Entry 6YLY (electron microscopy, 3.80 A resolution); this record covers chains b and 1 of the 49 polymer chains in the assembly.

Chain b:
Name: Nucleolar GTP-binding protein 1
Source organism: Saccharomyces cerevisiae
UniProtKB: Q02892 (NOG1_YEAST); residue numbers follow UniProt; this construct covers 1-647
Amino-acid sequence (647 residues; row label = number of the first residue in the row):
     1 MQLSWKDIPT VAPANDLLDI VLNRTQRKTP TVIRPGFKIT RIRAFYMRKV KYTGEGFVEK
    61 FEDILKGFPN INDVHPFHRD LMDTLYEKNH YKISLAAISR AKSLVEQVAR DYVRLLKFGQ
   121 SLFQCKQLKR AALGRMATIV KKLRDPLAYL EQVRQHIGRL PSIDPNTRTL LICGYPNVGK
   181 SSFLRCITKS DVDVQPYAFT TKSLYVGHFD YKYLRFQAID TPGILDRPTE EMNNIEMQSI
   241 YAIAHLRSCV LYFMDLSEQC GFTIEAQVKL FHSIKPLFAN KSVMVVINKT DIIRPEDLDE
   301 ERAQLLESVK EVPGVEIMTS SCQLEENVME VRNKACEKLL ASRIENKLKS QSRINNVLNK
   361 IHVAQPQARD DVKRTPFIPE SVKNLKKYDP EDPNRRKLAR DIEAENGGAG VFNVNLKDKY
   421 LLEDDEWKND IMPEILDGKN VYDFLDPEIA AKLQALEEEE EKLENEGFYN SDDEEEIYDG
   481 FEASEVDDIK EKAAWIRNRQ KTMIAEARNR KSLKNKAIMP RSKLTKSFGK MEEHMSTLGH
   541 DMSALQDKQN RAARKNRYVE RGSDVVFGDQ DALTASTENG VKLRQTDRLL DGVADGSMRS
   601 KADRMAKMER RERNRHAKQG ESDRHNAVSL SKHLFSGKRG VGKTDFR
Not modelled in the structure: 344-362, 471-647
Curated features (UniProtKB/Swiss-Prot):
  - binding site (GTP): Gly174 to Ser181, Asp220 to Ile224, Asn288 to Asp291
  - modified residue: Ser563 (Phosphoserine)

Chain 1:
Molecule: 25S rRNA
Source organism: Saccharomyces cerevisiae
Sequence (3396 nucleotides; numbered 1 to 3396; the number before each row is that of its first residue):
     1 GUUUGACCUC AAAUCAGGUA GGAGUACCCG CUGAACUUAA GCAUAUCAAU AAGCGGAGGA
    61 AAAGAAACCA ACCGGGAUUG CCUUAGUAAC GGCGAGUGAA GCGGCAAAAG CUCAAAUUUG
   121 AAAUCUGGUA CCUUCGGUGC CCGAGUUGUA AUUUGGAGAG GGCAACUUUG GGGCCGUUCC
   181 UUGUCUAUGU UCCUUGGAAC AGGACGUCAU AGAGGGUGAG AAUCCCGUGU GGCGAGGAGU
   241 GCGGUUCUUU GUAAAGUGCC UUCGAAGAGU CGAGUUGUUU GGGAAUGCAG CUCUAAGUGG
   301 GUGGUAAAUU CCAUCUAAAG CUAAAUAUUG GCGAGAGACC GAUAGCGAAC AAGUACAGUG
   361 AUGGAAAGAU GAAAAGAACU UUGAAAAGAG AGUGAAAAAG UACGUGAAAU UGUUGAAAGG
   421 GAAGGGCAUU UGAUCAGACA UGGUGUUUUG UGCCCUCUGC UCCUUGUGGG UAGGGGAAUC
   481 UCGCAUUUCA CUGGGCCAGC AUCAGUUUUG GUGGCAGGAU AAAUCCAUAG GAAUGUAGCU
   541 UGCCUCGGUA AGUAUUAUAG CCUGUGGGAA UACUGCCAGC UGGGACUGAG GACUGCGACG
   601 UAAGUCAAGG AUGCUGGCAU AAUGGUUAUA UGCCGCCCGU CUUGAAACAC GGACCAAGGA
   661 GUCUAACGUC UAUGCGAGUG UUUGGGUGUA AAACCCAUAC GCGUAAUGAA AGUGAACGUA
   721 GGUUGGGGCC UCGCAAGAGG UGCACAAUCG ACCGAUCCUG AUGUCUUCGG AUGGAUUUGA
   781 GUAAGAGCAU AGCUGUUGGG ACCCGAAAGA UGGUGAACUA UGCCUGAAUA GGGUGAAGCC
   841 AGAGGAAACU CUGGUGGAGG CUCGUAGCGG UUCUGACGUG CAAAUCGAUC GUCGAAUUUG
   901 GGUAUAGGGG CGAAAGACUA AUCGAACCAU CUAGUAGCUG GUUCCUGCCG AAGUUUCCCU
   961 CAGGAUAGCA GAAGCUCGUA UCAGUUUUAU GAGGUAAAGC GAAUGAUUAG AGGUUCCGGG
  1021 GUCGAAAUGA CCUUGACCUA UUCUCAAACU UUAAAUAUGU AAGAAGUCCU UGUUACUUAA
  1081 UUGAACGUGG ACAUUUGAAU GAAGAGCUUU UAGUGGGCCA UUUUUGGUAA GCAGAACUGG
  1141 CGAUGCGGGA UGAACCGAAC GUAGAGUUAA GGUGCCGGAA UACACGCUCA UCAGACACCA
  1201 CAAAAGGUGU UAGUUCAUCU AGACAGCCGG ACGGUGGCCA UGGAAGUCGG AAUCCGCUAA
  1261 GGAGUGUGUA ACAACUCACC GGCCGAAUGA ACUAGCCCUG AAAAUGGAUG GCGCUCAAGC
  1321 GUGUUACCUA UACUCUACCG UCAGGGUUGA UAUGAUGCCC UGACGAGUAG GCAGGCGUGG
  1381 AGGUCAGUGA CGAAGCCUAG ACCGUAAGGU CGGGUCGAAC GGCCUCUAGU GCAGAUCUUG
  1441 GUGGUAGUAG CAAAUAUUCA AAUGAGAACU UUGAAGACUG AAGUGGGGAA AGGUUCCACG
  1501 UCAACAGCAG UUGGACGUGG GUUAGUCGAU CCUAAGAGAU GGGGAAGCUC CGUUUCAAAG
  1561 GCCUGAUUUU AUGCAGGCCA CCAUCGAAAG GGAAUCCGGU UAAGAUUCCG GAACCUGGAU
  1621 AUGGAUUCUU CACGGUAACG UAACUGAAUG UGGAGACGUC GGCGCGAGCC CUGGGAGGAG
  1681 UUAUCUUUUC UUCUUAACAG CUUAUCACCC CGGAAUUGGU UUAUCCGGAG AUGGGGUCUU
  1741 AUGGCUGGAA GAGGCCAGCA CCUUUGCUGG CUCCGGUGCG CUUGUGACGG CCCGUGAAAA
  1801 UCCACAGGAA GGAAUAGUUU UCAUGCCAGG UCGUACUGAU AACCGCAGCA GGUCUCCAAG
  1861 GUGAACAGCC UCUAGUUGAU AGAAUAAUGU AGAUAAGGGA AGUCGGCAAA AUAGAUCCGU
  1921 AACUUCGGGA UAAGGAUUGG CUCUAAGGGU CGGGUAGUGA GGGCCUUGGU CAGACGCAGC
  1981 GGGCGUGCUU GUGGACUGCU UGGUGGGGCU UGCUCUGCUA GGCGGACUAC UUGCGUGCCU
  2041 UGUUGUAGAC GGCCUUGGUA GGUCUCUUGU AGACCGUCGC UUGCUACAAU UAACGAUCAA
  2101 CUUAGAACUG GUACGGACAA GGGGAAUCUG ACUGUCUAAU UAAAACAUAG CAUUGCGAUG
  2161 GUCAGAAAGU GAUGUUGACG CAAUGUGAUU UCUGCCCAGU GCUCUGAAUG UCAAAGUGAA
  2221 GAAAUUCAAC CAAGCGCGGG UAAACGGCGG GAGUAACUAU GACUCUCUUA AGGUAGCCAA
  2281 AUGCCUCGUC AUCUAAUUAG UGACGCGCAU GAAUGGAUUA ACGAGAUUCC CACUGUCCCU
  2341 AUCUACUAUC UAGCGAAACC ACAGCCAAGG GAACGGGCUU GGCAGAAUCA GCGGGGAAAG
  2401 AAGACCCUGU UGAGCUUGAC UCUAGUUUGA CAUUGUGAAG AGACAUAGAG GGUGUAGAAU
  2461 AAGUGGGAGC UUCGGCGCCA GUGAAAUACC ACUACCUUUA UAGUUUCUUU ACUUAUUCAA
  2521 UGAAGCGGAG CUGGAAUUCA UUUUCCACGU UCUAGCAUUC AAGGUCCCAU UCGGGGCUGA
  2581 UCCGGGUUGA AGACAUUGUC AGGUGGGGAG UUUGGCUGGG GCGGCACAUC UGUUAAACGA
  2641 UAACGCAGAU GUCCUAAGGG GGGCUCAUGG AGAACAGAAA UCUCCAGUAG AACAAAAGGG
  2701 UAAAAGCCCC CUUGAUUUUG AUUUUCAGUG UGAAUACAAA CCAUGAAAGU GUGGCCUAUC
  2761 GAUCCUUUAG UCCCUCGGAA UUUGAGGCUA GAGGUGCCAG AAAAGUUACC ACAGGGAUAA
  2821 CUGGCUUGUG GCAGUCAAGC GUUCAUAGCG ACAUUGCUUU UUGAUUCUUC GAUGUCGGCU
  2881 CUUCCUAUCA UACCGAAGCA GAAUUCGGUA AGCGUUGGAU UGUUCACCCA CUAAUAGGGA
  2941 ACGUGAGCUG GGUUUAGACC GUCGUGAGAC AGGUUAGUUU UACCCUACUG AUGAAUGUUA
  3001 CCGCAAUAGU AAUUGAACUU AGUACGAGAG GAACAGUUCA UUCGGAUAAU UGGUUUUUGC
  3061 GGCUGUCUGA UCAGGCAUUG CCGCGAAGCU ACCAUCCGCU GGAUUAUGGC UGAACGCCUC
  3121 UAAGUCAGAA UCCAUGCUAG AACGCGGUGA UUUCUUUGCU CCACACAAUA UAGAUGGAUA
  3181 CGAAUAAGGC GUCCUUGUGG CGUCGCUGAA CCAUAGCAGG CUAGCAACGG UGCACUUGGC
  3241 GGAAAGGCCU UGGGUGCUUG CUGGCGAAUU GCAAUGUCAU UUUGCGUGGG GAUAAAUCAU
  3301 UUGUAUACGA CUUAGAUGUA CAACGGGGUA UUGUAAGCAG UAGAGUAGCC UUGUUGUUAC
  3361 GAUCUGCUGA GAUUAAGCCU UUGUUGUCUG AUUUGU
Not modelled in the structure: 1-2, 441-493, 643-647, 994-1053, 1070-1089, 1567-1573, 1954-2092, 2192-2312, 2371-2375, 2398-2421, 2446-2500, 2607-2767, 2791-2818, 2941-2980

Chain b / chain 1 interface:
Residue-residue contacts (103; chain b residue first):
  Lys6(b) - G2901(1)  base contact
  Pro9(b) - C2899(1)  phosphate contact
  Pro9(b) - U2904(1)  sugar contact
  Pro9(b) - U2905(1)  sugar contact
  Thr10(b) - U2905(1)  sugar contact
  Leu18(b) - G2828(1)  base contact
  Asp19(b) - G2828(1)  hydrogen bond to the base
  Ile20(b) - C2906(1)  phosphate contact
  Ile20(b) - G2907(1)  phosphate contact
  Leu22(b) - G2828(1)  base contact
  Leu22(b) - U2829(1)  sugar contact
  Asn23(b) - G2828(1)  hydrogen bond to the base
  Asn23(b) - G2907(1)  phosphate contact
  Gln26(b) - U2827(1)  hydrogen bond to the base
  Gln26(b) - G2828(1)  base contact
  Gln26(b) - A2887(1)  base contact
  Arg27(b) - A2887(1)  base contact
  Arg27(b) - U2888(1)  salt bridge to the phosphate
  Arg27(b) - C2889(1)  salt bridge to the phosphate
  Lys28(b) - C2889(1)  phosphate contact
  Lys28(b) - G2937(1)  hydrogen bond to the sugar
  Thr29(b) - G2937(1)  sugar contact
  Pro30(b) - G2937(1)  sugar contact
  Thr31(b) - U2826(1)  hydrogen bond to the sugar
  Thr31(b) - U2827(1)  hydrogen bond to the sugar
  Thr31(b) - A2887(1)  base contact
  Val32(b) - A1303(1)  base contact
  Val32(b) - U2826(1)  sugar contact
  Ile33(b) - U2826(1)  hydrogen bond to the sugar
  Arg34(b) - C2821(1)  phosphate contact
  Arg34(b) - U2822(1)  phosphate contact
  Arg34(b) - C2825(1)  hydrogen bond to the base
  Arg34(b) - U2826(1)  base contact
  Pro35(b) - U2822(1)  phosphate contact
  Pro35(b) - C2825(1)  sugar contact
  Gly36(b) - U2822(1)  hydrogen bond to the phosphate
  Phe37(b) - C2821(1)  phosphate contact
  Lys38(b) - A2820(1)  hydrogen bond to the base
  Arg43(b) - U2873(1)  salt bridge to the phosphate
  Tyr46(b) - U2827(1)  phosphate contact
  Arg48(b) - G2937(1)  hydrogen bond to the phosphate
  Arg48(b) - G2938(1)  salt bridge to the phosphate
  Lys49(b) - G2828(1)  salt bridge to the phosphate
  Lys60(b) - U2905(1)  phosphate contact
  Lys60(b) - C2906(1)  salt bridge to the phosphate
  Leu65(b) - G2863(1)  base contact
  Asn70(b) - G2863(1)  hydrogen bond to the base
  Asn72(b) - G2863(1)  base contact
  Asn89(b) - U2862(1)  hydrogen bond to the base
  Tyr91(b) - G2863(1)  hydrogen bond to the base
  Lys92(b) - U2862(1)  base contact
  Lys92(b) - G2863(1)  base contact
  Ile93(b) - U2861(1)  base contact
  Ile93(b) - U2862(1)  base contact
  Leu95(b) - G2863(1)  base contact
  Ala96(b) - U2862(1)  sugar contact
  Ser99(b) - G2863(1)  base contact
  Arg100(b) - U2860(1)  salt bridge to the phosphate
  Arg100(b) - U2861(1)  sugar contact
  Arg110(b) - U2868(1)  sugar contact
  Arg110(b) - U2869(1)  phosphate contact
  Arg114(b) - U2868(1)  base contact
  Arg114(b) - C2870(1)  salt bridge to the phosphate
  Lys117(b) - A2872(1)  sugar contact
  Phe123(b) - U1128(1)  base contact
  Lys126(b) - U2826(1)  sugar contact
  Lys126(b) - U2827(1)  salt bridge to the phosphate
  Lys129(b) - U2827(1)  salt bridge to the phosphate
  Lys129(b) - G2828(1)  salt bridge to the phosphate
  Arg130(b) - U2829(1)  salt bridge to the phosphate
  Arg130(b) - G2830(1)  sugar contact
  Ala131(b) - G2830(1)  sugar contact
  Leu133(b) - U2829(1)  sugar contact
  Gly134(b) - U2829(1)  phosphate contact
  Gly134(b) - G2830(1)  base contact
  Arg135(b) - G2830(1)  base contact
  Arg135(b) - U2858(1)  hydrogen bond to the sugar
  Ala137(b) - U2829(1)  sugar contact
  Thr138(b) - G2830(1)  hydrogen bond to the base
  Lys141(b) - G2830(1)  salt bridge to the phosphate
  Lys142(b) - U2858(1)  base contact
  Arg144(b) - U2854(1)  salt bridge to the phosphate
  Arg144(b) - U2855(1)  salt bridge to the phosphate
  Arg154(b) - G2898(1)  phosphate contact
  Arg154(b) - C2899(1)  salt bridge to the phosphate
  Gln155(b) - G2898(1)  hydrogen bond to the sugar
  Arg159(b) - G2898(1)  hydrogen bond to the sugar
  Pro161(b) - A3027(1)  base contact
  Ser162(b) - A3027(1)  hydrogen bond to the base
  Ser162(b) - G3028(1)  hydrogen bond to the base
  Lys189(b) - A3027(1)  phosphate contact
  Lys189(b) - G3028(1)  salt bridge to the phosphate
  Tyr197(b) - A1270(1)  base contact
  Phe199(b) - G1242(1)  stacking on the base
  Val206(b) - A3027(1)  base contact
  His208(b) - A3027(1)  hydrogen bond to the base
  His208(b) - G3028(1)  sugar contact
  Leu225(b) - G1242(1)  sugar contact
  Arg227(b) - G1242(1)  salt bridge to the phosphate
  Asn233(b) - G1242(1)  hydrogen bond to the base
  Ile235(b) - G1242(1)  base contact
  Arg400(b) - U3020(1)  salt bridge to the phosphate
  Gly410(b) - G3036(1)  base contact
Other interface residues (no listed pair), chain b (78 interface residues in all): Thr25, Arg41, Met47, Lys51, Leu104, Leu122, Leu160, Ala409, Val411
Other interface residues (no listed pair), chain 1 (51 interface residues in all): A1302, G2831, C2857, A2897, A2902, G2908, A2926, A2936, U3019, U3037

Summary:
The interface between chain b and chain 1 involves 78 residues on one side and 51 on the other, with 22
hydrogen bonds, 19 salt bridges and 1 aromatic stacking contact. Among the polar pairs are Asp19(b)-G2828(1),
Asn23(b)-G2828(1) and Gln26(b)-U2827(1).
Chain b is Nucleolar GTP-binding protein 1 and chain 1 is 25S rRNA, both from Saccharomyces cerevisiae; the
structure, pre-60S State NE2 (TAP-Flag-Nop53), was determined by electron microscopy together with 6YLE, 6YLF
and 6YLX from the same study.
